PDB entry 7LKE | X-ray diffraction, 2.69 A resolution | chain A

[Chain A]
Name: 3C-like proteinase
From: Severe acute respiratory syndrome coronavirus 2
Notes: EC 3.4.22.69
UniProt: P0DTD1 (R1AB_SARS2); residues 1-306 here correspond to UniProt positions 3264-3569 (UniProt number = residue number + 3263)
Sequence (306 residues; row label = number of the first residue in the row):
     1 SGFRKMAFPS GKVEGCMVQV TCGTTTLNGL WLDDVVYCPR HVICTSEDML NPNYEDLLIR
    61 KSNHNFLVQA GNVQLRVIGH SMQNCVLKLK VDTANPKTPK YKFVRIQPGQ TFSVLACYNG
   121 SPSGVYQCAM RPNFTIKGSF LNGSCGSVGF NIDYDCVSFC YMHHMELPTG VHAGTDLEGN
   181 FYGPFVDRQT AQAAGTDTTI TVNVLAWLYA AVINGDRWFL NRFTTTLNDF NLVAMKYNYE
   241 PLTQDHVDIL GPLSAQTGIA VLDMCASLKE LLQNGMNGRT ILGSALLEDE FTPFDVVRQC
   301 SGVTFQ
Disordered / not traced: 301-306
What the authors report for this chain:
  - mutagenesis - C145A: abolished catalytic activity

[In short]
The paper reports that C145A abolishes catalytic activity.
Chain A is 3C-like proteinase (Severe acute respiratory syndrome coronavirus 2); the structure, X-ray crystal
structure of the SARS-CoV-2 main protease in space group C2, was determined by X-ray diffraction together with
7LKD and 7LBN from the same study.
